2V7Q - chains C and G of the 10 polymer chains in the assembly; structure by X-ray diffraction, 2.10 A resolution.

[Chain C]
Protein: ATP synthase subunit alpha heart isoform
Source organism: Bos taurus
Notes: EC 3.6.1.14
Reference sequence: Q1JQC4 (ATPA1_BOVIN); residues 1-510 here correspond to UniProt positions 44-553 (UniProt number = residue number + 43)
Chain sequence (510 residues; each row starts with the number of its first residue):
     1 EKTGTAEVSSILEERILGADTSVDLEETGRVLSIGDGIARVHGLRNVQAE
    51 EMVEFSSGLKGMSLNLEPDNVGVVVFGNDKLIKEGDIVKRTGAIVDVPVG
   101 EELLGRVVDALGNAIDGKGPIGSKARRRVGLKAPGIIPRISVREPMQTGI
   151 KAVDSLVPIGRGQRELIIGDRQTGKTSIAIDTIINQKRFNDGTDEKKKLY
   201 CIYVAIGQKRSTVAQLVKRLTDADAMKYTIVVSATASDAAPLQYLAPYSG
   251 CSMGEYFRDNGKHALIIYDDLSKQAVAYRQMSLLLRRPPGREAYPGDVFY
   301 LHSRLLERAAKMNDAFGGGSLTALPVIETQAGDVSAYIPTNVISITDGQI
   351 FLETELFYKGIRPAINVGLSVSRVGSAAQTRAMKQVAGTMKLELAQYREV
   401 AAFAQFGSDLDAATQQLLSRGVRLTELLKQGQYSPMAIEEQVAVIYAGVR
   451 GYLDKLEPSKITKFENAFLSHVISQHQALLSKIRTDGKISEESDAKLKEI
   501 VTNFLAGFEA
Not modelled in the structure: 1-22, 405-409, 484-493
Ion coordination: Mg2+: Thr-176 (together with ATP)
Small-molecule neighbours: ATP (adenosine-5'-triphosphate): Asp-170, Arg-171, Gln-172, Thr-173, Gly-174, Lys-175, Thr-176, Ser-177, Glu-328, Phe-357, Arg-362, Pro-363, Gln-430, Gly-431, Gln-432, Tyr-433
From the paper describing this entry:
  - conformationally variable residues (helix shift, side-chain flip): Arg-373, Thr-389 to Leu-417
  - catalytic residues: Arg-373 (citing earlier work)

[Chain G]
Protein: ATP synthase gamma chain
Source organism: Bos taurus
Notes: EC 3.6.1.34
Reference sequence: P05631 (ATPG_BOVIN); residues 1-272 here correspond to UniProt positions 26-297 (UniProt number = residue number + 25)
Chain sequence (272 residues; row label = number of the first residue in the row):
     1 ATLKDITRRLKSIKNIQKITKSMKMVAAAKYARAERELKPARVYGVGSLA
    51 LYEKADIKTPEDKKKHLIIGVSSDRGLCGAIHSSVAKQMKSEAANLAAAG
   101 KEVKIIGVGDKIRSILHRTHSDQFLVTFKEVGRRPPTFGDASVIALELLN
   151 SGYEFDEGSIIFNRFRSVISYKTEEKPIFSLDTISSAESMSIYDDIDADV
   201 LRNYQEYSLANIIYYSLKESTTSEQSARMTAMDNASKNASEMIDKLTLTF
   251 NRTRQAVITKELIEIISGAAAL
Not modelled in the structure: 60-64, 97-100
UniProt features mapped onto this chain:
  - modified residue: Lys-14 (N6-acetyllysine), Lys-24 (N6-succinyllysine), Lys-30 (N6-acetyllysine), Lys-90 (N6-acetyllysine), Ser-121 (Phosphoserine), Lys-129 (N6-acetyllysine), Lys-172 (N6-acetyllysine), Lys-245 (N6-succinyllysine)

[How chain C and chain G interact]
Residue-residue contacts (15; chain C residue first):
  Pro-289(C) with Ala-271(G)
  Gly-290(C) with Glu-264(G)
  Arg-291(C) with Glu-264(G)
  Glu-292(C) with Lys-260(G), salt bridge; Glu-264(G), hydrogen bond (backbone-side chain)
  Leu-410(C) with Ser-114(G); Ile-115(G), hydrophobic; Arg-118(G)
  Asp-411(C) with Ser-114(G); His-117(G), hydrogen bond (backbone-side chain); Arg-118(G)
  Ala-412(C) with Arg-113(G); Ser-114(G); His-117(G), hydrogen bond (backbone-side chain)
  Gln-415(C) with Arg-118(G)
Interface residues without a listed pair, chain C (9 interface residues in all): Pro-288
Interface residues without a listed pair, chain G (11 interface residues in all): Ser-267, Gly-268, Leu-272

[In short]
Chain C and chain G form an interface of 9 and 11 residues respectively, with 3 hydrogen bonds and 1 salt
bridge. Among the polar pairs are Glu-292(C)/Lys-260(G), Glu-292(C)/Glu-264(G) and Asp-411(C)/His-117(G).
Chain C binds ATP. From the paper: the catalytic residue Arg-373(C); conformational variability at Arg-373(C)
and Thr-389(C).
Here chain C is ATP synthase subunit alpha heart isoform and chain G is ATP synthase gamma chain, both from
Bos taurus. Entry 2V7Q (The structure of F1-ATPase inhibited by I1-60HIS, a monomeric form of the inhibitor
protein, IF1) was determined by X-ray diffraction.
